Entry 8GUK (electron microscopy, 2.51 A resolution); this record covers chains E and I of the 10 polymer chains in the assembly.

== Chain E ==
Protein: Histone H3.1
From: Homo sapiens
Reference sequence: P68431 (H31_HUMAN); residues 0-135 here correspond to UniProt positions 1-136 (UniProt number = residue number + 1)
Sequence (136 residues; numbered 0 to 135; the number before each row is that of its first residue; numbering starts at 0):
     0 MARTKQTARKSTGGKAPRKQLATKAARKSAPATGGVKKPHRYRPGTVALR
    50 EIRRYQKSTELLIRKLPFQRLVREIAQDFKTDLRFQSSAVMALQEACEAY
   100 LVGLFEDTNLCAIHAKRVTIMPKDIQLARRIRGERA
Disordered / not traced: 0-36, 135
Swiss-Prot annotation at these positions:
  - modified residue: Arg-2 (Asymmetric dimethylarginine), Thr-3 (Phosphothreonine), Lys-4 (Allysine), Gln-5 (5-glutamyl dopamine), Thr-6 (Phosphothreonine), Arg-8 (Citrulline), Lys-9 (N6,N6,N6-trimethyllysine), Ser-10 (ADP-ribosylserine), Thr-11 (Phosphothreonine), Lys-14 (N6-(2-hydroxyisobutyryl)lysine), Arg-17 (Asymmetric dimethylarginine), Lys-18 (N6-(2-hydroxyisobutyryl)lysine), Lys-23 (N6-(2-hydroxyisobutyryl)lysine), Arg-26 (Citrulline), Lys-27 (N6,N6,N6-trimethyllysine), Ser-28 (ADP-ribosylserine), Lys-36 (N6,N6,N6-trimethyllysine), Lys-37 (N6-methyllysine), Tyr-41 (Phosphotyrosine), Lys-56 (N6,N6,N6-trimethyllysine) and 8 more in UniProt
  - lipidation: Lys-18 (N6-decanoyllysine)

== Chain I ==
Molecule: 147-nt DNA strand
Sequence (147 nucleotides; row label = number of the first residue in the row):
     1 CTGGAGAATCCCGGTGCCGAGGCCGCTCAATTGGTCGTAGACAGCTCTAG
    51 CACCGCTTAAACGCACGTACGCGCTGTCCCCCGCGTTTTAACCGCCAAGG
   101 GGATTACTCCCTAGTCTCCAGGCACGTGTCAGATATATACATCCTGT

== Interface between chain E and chain I ==
Contacting residue pairs (22; chain E residue first):
  Arg-40(E) / DC144(I)  sugar contact
  Tyr-41(E) / DC143(I)  phosphate contact
  Tyr-41(E) / DC144(I)  phosphate contact
  Arg-42(E) / DA69(I)  phosphate contact
  Arg-42(E) / DC144(I)  hydrogen bond to the phosphate
  Pro-43(E) / DA69(I)  phosphate contact
  Thr-45(E) / DC144(I)  hydrogen bond to the phosphate
  Arg-63(E) / DA61(I)  salt bridge to the phosphate
  Arg-72(E) / DC51(I)  salt bridge to the phosphate
  Arg-83(E) / DG50(I)  sugar contact
  Arg-83(E) / DC51(I)  phosphate contact
  Phe-84(E) / DG50(I)  sugar contact
  Phe-84(E) / DC51(I)  hydrogen bond to the phosphate
  Gln-85(E) / DG50(I)  phosphate contact
  Ser-86(E) / DG50(I)  hydrogen bond to the phosphate
  Arg-116(E) / DG71(I)  phosphate contact
  Arg-116(E) / DC72(I)  salt bridge to the phosphate
  Val-117(E) / DG71(I)  hydrogen bond to the phosphate
  Thr-118(E) / DC70(I)  phosphate contact
  Thr-118(E) / DG71(I)  hydrogen bond to the phosphate
  Met-120(E) / DG71(I)  phosphate contact
  Met-120(E) / DC72(I)  phosphate contact
Also at the interface, not in a pair above, chain E (17 interface residues in all): His-39, Lys-115
Also at the interface, not in a pair above, chain I (12 interface residues in all): DA60, DT68, DT145

== Overview ==
17 residues of chain E and 12 residues of chain I are in contact, with 6 hydrogen bonds and 3 salt bridges.
Polar contacts include Arg-42(E)/DC144(I), Thr-45(E)/DC144(I) and Phe-84(E)/DC51(I).
Here chain E is Histone H3.1 (Homo sapiens) and chain I is a 147-nt DNA strand. Entry 8GUK (Human nucleosome
core particle (free form)) was determined by electron microscopy (same publication as 8GUI and 8GUJ).
